Entry 2VE4 (X-ray diffraction, 2.40 A resolution); this record covers chain A.

# Chain A
Name: Putative cytochrome P450 120
From: Synechocystis sp
Notes: EC 1.14.-.-
UniProt: Q59990 (CP120_SYNY3); residues 1-444 here = UniProt positions 1-444
Sequence (444 residues; each row starts with the number of its first residue):
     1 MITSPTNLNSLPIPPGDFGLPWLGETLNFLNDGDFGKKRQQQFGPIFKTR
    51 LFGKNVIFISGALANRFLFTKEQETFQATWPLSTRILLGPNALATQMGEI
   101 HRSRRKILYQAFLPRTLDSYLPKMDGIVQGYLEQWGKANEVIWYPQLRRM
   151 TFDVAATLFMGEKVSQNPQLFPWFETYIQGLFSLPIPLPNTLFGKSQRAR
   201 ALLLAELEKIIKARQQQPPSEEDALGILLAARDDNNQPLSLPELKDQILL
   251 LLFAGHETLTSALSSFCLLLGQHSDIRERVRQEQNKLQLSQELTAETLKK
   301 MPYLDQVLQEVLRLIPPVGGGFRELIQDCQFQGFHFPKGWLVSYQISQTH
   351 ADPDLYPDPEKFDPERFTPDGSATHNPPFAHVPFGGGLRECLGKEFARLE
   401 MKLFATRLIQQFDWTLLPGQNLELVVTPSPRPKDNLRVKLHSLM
Disordered / not traced: 1-10, 442-444
Metal / ion sites: heme Fe near Cys391 (its only coordinating residue here)
Residues lining bound ligands: heme (HEM): Leu93, Ala94, His101, Arg105, Phe112, Phe159, Leu250, Leu251, Ala254, Gly255, Thr258, Leu259, Ala262, Leu312, Pro317, Val318, Arg323, Tyr344, Ile346, Pro383, Phe384, Gly385, Leu388, Arg389, Glu390, Cys391, Leu392, Gly393, Phe396, Ala397
Curated features (UniProtKB/Swiss-Prot):
  - binding site (heme): Cys391

# In short
Ligands of chain A: heme. Curated annotation (UniProt) lists heme-binding residue Cys391.
Chain A is Putative cytochrome P450 120 (Synechocystis sp); the structure, Substrate free cyanobacterial
CYP120A1, was determined by X-ray diffraction together with 2VE3 from the same study.
